Entry 8GTP (electron microscopy, 3.10 A resolution); this record covers chains A and L of the 9 polymer chains in the assembly.

# Chain A
Molecule: Spike glycoprotein
Source organism: Severe acute respiratory syndrome coronavirus 2
Reference sequence: P0DTC2 (SPIKE_SARS2); residue numbers follow UniProt; this construct covers 1-68, 71-1273
Amino-acid sequence (1271 residues; numbered 1 to 1273; 2 numbers in that range are skipped by the numbering (no residue carries them; nothing is unmodelled there); the number before each row is that of its first residue):
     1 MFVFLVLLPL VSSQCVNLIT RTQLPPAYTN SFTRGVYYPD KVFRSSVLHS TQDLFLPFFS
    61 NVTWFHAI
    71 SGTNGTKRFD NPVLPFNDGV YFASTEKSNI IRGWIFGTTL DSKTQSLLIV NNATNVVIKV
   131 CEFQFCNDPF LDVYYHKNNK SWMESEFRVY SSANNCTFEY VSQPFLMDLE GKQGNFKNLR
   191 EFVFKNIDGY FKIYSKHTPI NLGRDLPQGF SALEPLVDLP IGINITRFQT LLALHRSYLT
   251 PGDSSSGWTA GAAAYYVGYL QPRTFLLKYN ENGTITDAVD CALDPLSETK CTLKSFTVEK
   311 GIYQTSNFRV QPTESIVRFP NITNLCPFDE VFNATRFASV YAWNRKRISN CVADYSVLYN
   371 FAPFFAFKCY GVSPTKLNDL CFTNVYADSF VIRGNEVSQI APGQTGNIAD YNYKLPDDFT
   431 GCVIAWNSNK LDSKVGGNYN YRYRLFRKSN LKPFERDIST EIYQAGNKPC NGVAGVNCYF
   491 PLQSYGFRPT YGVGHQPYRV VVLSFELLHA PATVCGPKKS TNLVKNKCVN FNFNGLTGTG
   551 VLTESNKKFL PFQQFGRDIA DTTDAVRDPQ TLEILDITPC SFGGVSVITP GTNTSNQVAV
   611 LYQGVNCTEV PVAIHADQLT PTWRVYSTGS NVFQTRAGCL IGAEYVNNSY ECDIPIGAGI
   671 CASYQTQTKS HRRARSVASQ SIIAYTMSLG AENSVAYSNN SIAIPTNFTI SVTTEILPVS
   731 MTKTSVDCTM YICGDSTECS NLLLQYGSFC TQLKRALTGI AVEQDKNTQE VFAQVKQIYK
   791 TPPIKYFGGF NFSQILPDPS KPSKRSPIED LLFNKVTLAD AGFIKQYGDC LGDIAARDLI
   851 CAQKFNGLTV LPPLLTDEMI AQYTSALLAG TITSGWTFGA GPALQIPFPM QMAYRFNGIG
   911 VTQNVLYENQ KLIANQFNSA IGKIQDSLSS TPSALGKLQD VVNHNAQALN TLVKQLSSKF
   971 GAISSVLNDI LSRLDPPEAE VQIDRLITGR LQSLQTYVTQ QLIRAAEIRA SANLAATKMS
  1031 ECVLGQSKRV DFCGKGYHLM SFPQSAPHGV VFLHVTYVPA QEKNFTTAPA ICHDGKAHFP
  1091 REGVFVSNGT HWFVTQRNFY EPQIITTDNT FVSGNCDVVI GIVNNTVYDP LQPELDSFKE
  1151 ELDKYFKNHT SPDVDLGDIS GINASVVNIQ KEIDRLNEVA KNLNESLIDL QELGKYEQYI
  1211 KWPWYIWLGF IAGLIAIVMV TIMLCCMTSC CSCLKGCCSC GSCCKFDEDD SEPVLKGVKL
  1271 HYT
Not modelled in the structure: 1-24, 71-77, 145-152, 179-185, 247-257, 622-639, 677-689, 827-853, 940-943, 1147-1273
Disulfides: Cys131-Cys166, Cys291-Cys301, Cys336-Cys361, Cys379-Cys432, Cys391-Cys525, Cys480-Cys488, Cys538-Cys590, Cys617-Cys649, Cys662-Cys671, Cys738-Cys760, Cys743-Cys749, Cys1032-Cys1043, Cys1082-Cys1126
Covalent attachments: N-acetylglucosamine (NAG) linked to Asn61, Asn122, Asn165, Asn234, Asn282, Asn331, Asn343, Asn603, Asn616, Asn657, Asn709, Asn717, Asn801, Asn1074, Asn1098, Asn1134
Construct notes: variant Ile19 (Thr in P0DTC2), Asp142 (Gly in P0DTC2), Gly213 (Val in P0DTC2), Asp339 (Gly in P0DTC2), Phe371 (Ser in P0DTC2), Pro373 (Ser in P0DTC2), Phe375 (Ser in P0DTC2), Ala376 (Thr in P0DTC2), Asn405 (Asp in P0DTC2), Ser408 (Arg in P0DTC2), Asn417 (Lys in P0DTC2), Lys440 (Asn in P0DTC2), Arg452 (Leu in P0DTC2), Asn477 (Ser in P0DTC2), Lys478 (Thr in P0DTC2), Ala484 (Glu in P0DTC2), Val486 (Phe in P0DTC2), Arg498 (Gln in P0DTC2), Tyr501 (Asn in P0DTC2), His505 (Tyr in P0DTC2), Gly614 (Asp in P0DTC2), Tyr655 (His in P0DTC2), Lys679 (Asn in P0DTC2), His681 (Pro in P0DTC2), Lys764 (Asn in P0DTC2), Tyr796 (Asp in P0DTC2), Pro817 (Phe in P0DTC2), Pro892 (Ala in P0DTC2), Pro899 (Ala in P0DTC2), Pro942 (Ala in P0DTC2), His954 (Gln in P0DTC2), Lys969 (Asn in P0DTC2), Pro986 (Lys in P0DTC2), Pro987 (Val in P0DTC2)
Small-molecule neighbours: N-acetylglucosamine (NAG; 2-acetamido-2-deoxy-beta-D-glucopyranose): Lys462, Glu465, Arg466
Swiss-Prot annotation at these positions:
  - region: Asn280 to Cys301 (Putative superantigen), Asn448 to Tyr451, Tyr453 to Phe456 (Immunodominant HLA epitope recognized by the CD8+), Ser816 to Tyr837 (Fusion peptide 1), Lys835 to Phe855 (Fusion peptide 2), Asp1163 to Glu1202 (Heptad repeat 2)
  - motif: Met1237 to Cys1241 (Binding to host endocytosis trafficking protein SNX27), Asp1257 to Glu1262 (Diacidic ER export motif (host COPII)), Ser1261 to Gly1267 (Binding to host plasma membrane localising/FERM domain proteins), Lys1269 to Thr1273 (KxHxx, ER retrieval signal (COPI))
  - site (Cleavage): Arg685, Ser686, Arg815, Ser816
  - lipidation (S-palmitoyl cysteine): Cys1235, Cys1236, Cys1240, Cys1241, Cys1243, Cys1247, Cys1248, Cys1250, Cys1253, Cys1254
  - glycosylation: Asn17 (N-linked (GlcNAc...) (complex) asparagine), Asn61 (N-linked (GlcNAc...) (hybrid) asparagine), Asn74 (N-linked (GlcNAc...) (complex) asparagine), Asn122 (N-linked (GlcNAc...) (hybrid) asparagine), Asn149 (N-linked (GlcNAc...) (complex) asparagine), Asn165 (N-linked (GlcNAc...) (complex) asparagine), Asn234 (N-linked (GlcNAc...) (high mannose) asparagine), Asn282 (N-linked (GlcNAc...) (complex) asparagine), Thr323 (O-linked (GalNAc) threonine), Ser325 (O-linked (HexNAc...) serine), Asn331 (N-linked (GlcNAc...) (complex) asparagine), Asn343 (N-linked (GlcNAc...) (complex) asparagine), Asn603 (N-linked (GlcNAc...) (hybrid) asparagine), Asn616 (N-linked (GlcNAc...) (complex) asparagine), Asn657 (N-linked (GlcNAc...) (complex) asparagine), Thr676 (O-linked (GlcNAc...) threonine), Thr678 (O-linked (GlcNAc...) threonine), Asn709 (N-linked (GlcNAc...) (high mannose) asparagine), Asn717 (N-linked (GlcNAc...) (hybrid) asparagine), Asn801 (N-linked (GlcNAc...) (hybrid) asparagine) and 6 more in UniProt
  - natural variant: Leu5 (L5F: In strain: Iota/B.1.526), Ser13 (S13I: In strain: Epsilon/B.1.427/B.1.429), Leu18 (L18F: In strain: Beta/B.1.351, Gamma/P.1 and 1 more), Thr20 (T20N: In strain: Gamma/P.1), Leu24 to Ala27 (sequence variant, change not given here; In strain: Omicron/BA.2, Omicron/BA.2.12.1 and 6 more), Pro26 (P26S: In strain: Gamma/P.1), Gln52 (Q52H: In strain: Omicron/EG.5.1), Ala67 (A67V: In strain: Eta/B.1.525, Omicron/BA.1), Gly75 (G75V: In strain: Lambda/C.37), Thr76 (T76I: In strain: Lambda/C.37), Asp80 (D80A: In strain: Beta/B.1.351), Val83 (V83A: In strain: Omicron/XBB.1.5, Omicron/EG.5.1), 79 further natural variant entries in UniProt
  - mutagenesis: Asn121 (N121Q: Partial loss of biliverdin affinity), Arg190 (R190K: Partial loss of biliverdin affinity), Asn234 (N234Q: Increased resistance to neutralizing antibodies), Asn331 (N331Q: Reduced viral infectivity), Asn343 (N343Q: Reduced viral infectivity), Tyr453 (Y453F: Decreased HLA binding to NF9 epitope. Increased binding affinity to human ACE2), Ala475 (A475V: Increased resistance to neutralizing antibodies), Val483 (V483A: Increased resistance to neutralizing antibodies), Phe490 (F490L: Increased resistance to neutralizing antibodies and human covalescent sera neutralization), Gln493 (Q493N: Reduced host ACE2-binding affinity in vitro; Q493Y: Reduced host ACE2-binding affinity in vitro), His519 (H519P: Increased resistance to human covalescent sera neutralization), Ser673 (S673A: No effect on O-glycosylation by host GALNT1), 8 further mutagenesis entries in UniProt

# Chain L
Molecule: light chain of XGv289
Source organism: Homo sapiens
Amino-acid sequence (111 residues; row label = number of the first residue in the row):
     2 SVLTQPPSAS GTPGQRVTIP CSGSSSNIGN NYVYWYQQLP GTAPKLLVYG NNQRPSGVPD
    62 RFSVSKSGTS ASLAISGLRS EDEADYYCAA WDDGLSGSGW VFGGGTKLTV L
Disulfides: Cys22-Cys89

# Chain A / chain L interface
Pairs across the interface (9; chain A residue first):
  Lys440(A) with Asn32(L), hydrogen bond
  Pro499(A) with Trp92(L); Ser99(L), hydrogen bond (backbone-side chain)
  Thr500(A) with Ser99(L)
  Tyr501(A) with Ser99(L), hydrogen bond (backbone-side chain)
  Gly502(A) with Gly95(L); Ser99(L)
  Val503(A) with Gly95(L), hydrogen bond (backbone-backbone)
  Gln506(A) with Asp94(L), hydrogen bond
Interface residues without a listed pair, chain A (8 interface residues in all): Asn439
Interface residues without a listed pair, chain L (7 interface residues in all): Leu96, Gly98
The authors on this interface:
  - specific contacts: Gln506(A)-Asp94(L) (hydrogen bond)
  - epitope / paratope residues, chain A: Gln506(A)

# In short
Chain A and chain L form an interface of 8 and 7 residues respectively; the contacts include 5 hydrogen bonds.
Polar pairs include Lys440(A)-Asn32(L), Pro499(A)-Ser99(L) and Tyr501(A)-Ser99(L). The paper describes a
hydrogen bond between Gln506(A) and Asp94(L). Chain A binds N-acetylglucosamine. From the paper: the
epitope/paratope residue Gln506(A).
Chain A is Spike glycoprotein (Severe acute respiratory syndrome coronavirus 2) and chain L is light chain of
XGv289 (Homo sapiens); the structure, cryo-EM structure of Omicron BA.5 S protein in complex with XGv289, was
determined by electron microscopy, deposited together with 8GTO and 8GTQ.
